3TER - chains A and B; structure by X-ray diffraction, 2.55 A resolution.

# Chain A (and B)
Name: Mammalian stromal interaction molecule-1
Organism: Caenorhabditis elegans
Notes: chain B of this document is another copy of the same molecule, construct and numbering; everything in this record applies to it too
UniProtKB: Q9N379 (Q9N379_CAEEL); residue numbers follow UniProt; this construct covers 256-391
Sequence (136 residues; each row starts with the number of its first residue):
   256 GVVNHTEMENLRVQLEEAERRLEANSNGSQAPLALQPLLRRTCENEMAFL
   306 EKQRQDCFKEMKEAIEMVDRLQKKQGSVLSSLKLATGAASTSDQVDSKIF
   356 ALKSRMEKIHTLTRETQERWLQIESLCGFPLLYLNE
Not modelled in the structure: 256-257, 279-283, 330-335, 388-391 (chain B: 256-258, 279-281, 330-335, 389-391)
Reported in the primary citation:
  - contacts within the chain: Glu264-Arg295, Asn265-Gln291 (hydrogen bond), Val268-Pro385 (hydrophobic contact)

# Chain A / chain B interface
Pairs across the interface (37; chain A residue first):
  Gln285(A) - Pro287(B)
  Pro287(A) - Gln285(B)
  Pro287(A) - Leu381(B)
  Leu290(A) - Ile378(B)  hydrophobic
  Leu290(A) - Leu381(B)  hydrophobic
  Leu290(A) - Cys382(B)  hydrophobic
  Leu293(A) - Arg374(B)
  Leu293(A) - Ile378(B)  hydrophobic
  Leu293(A) - Leu381(B)  hydrophobic
  Leu294(A) - Ile378(B)  hydrophobic
  Arg296(A) - Arg374(B)
  Thr297(A) - Thr297(B)
  Thr297(A) - Glu301(B)
  Thr297(A) - Arg374(B)  hydrogen bond
  Thr297(A) - Trp375(B)
  Thr297(A) - Ile378(B)
  Asn300(A) - Glu301(B)
  Asn300(A) - Arg374(B)  hydrogen bond
  Glu301(A) - Thr297(B)
  Glu301(A) - Asn300(B)
  Phe304(A) - Phe304(B)  hydrophobic
  Phe304(A) - Leu305(B)  hydrophobic
  Leu305(A) - Phe304(B)  hydrophobic
  Lys307(A) - Gln308(B)
  Gln308(A) - Lys307(B)  hydrogen bond
  Arg374(A) - Leu293(B)
  Arg374(A) - Arg296(B)
  Arg374(A) - Thr297(B)  hydrogen bond
  Arg374(A) - Asn300(B)  hydrogen bond
  Trp375(A) - Thr297(B)
  Ile378(A) - Leu293(B)  hydrophobic
  Ile378(A) - Leu294(B)  hydrophobic
  Ile378(A) - Thr297(B)
  Leu381(A) - Pro287(B)
  Leu381(A) - Ala289(B)  hydrophobic
  Leu381(A) - Leu290(B)  hydrophobic
  Leu381(A) - Leu293(B)  hydrophobic
Also at the interface, not in a pair above, chain A (22 interface residues in all): Ser284, Ala286, Ala289, Gln377, Cys382
Also at the interface, not in a pair above, chain B (22 interface residues in all): Ser284, Ala286, Gln377

# In short
Chain A and chain B each contribute 22 residues to their interface, with 5 hydrogen bonds. Polar pairs include
Thr297(A)-Arg374(B), Asn300(A)-Arg374(B) and Gln308(A)-Lys307(B). The paper reports contacts within the chain
involving Glu264(A), Arg295(A) and Asn265(A) among others.
Both chains are Mammalian stromal interaction molecule-1 (Caenorhabditis elegans). Entry 3TER (Crystal
structure of SOAR domain with Inhibition helix from C. elegans) was determined by X-ray diffraction.
